PDB entry 4HIB | X-ray diffraction, 1.80 A resolution | chains A and B

== Chain A (and B) ==
Name: Uridine 5'-monophosphate synthase
Organism: Homo sapiens
Notes: EC 4.1.1.23; chain B of this document is another copy of the same molecule, construct and numbering; everything in this record applies to it too
UniProt: P11172 (UMPS_HUMAN); residues 1-291 here correspond to UniProt positions 190-480 (UniProt number = residue number + 189)
Sequence (312 residues; each row starts with the number of its first residue; numbers below 1 keep their minus sign (Met-20 is residue -20)):
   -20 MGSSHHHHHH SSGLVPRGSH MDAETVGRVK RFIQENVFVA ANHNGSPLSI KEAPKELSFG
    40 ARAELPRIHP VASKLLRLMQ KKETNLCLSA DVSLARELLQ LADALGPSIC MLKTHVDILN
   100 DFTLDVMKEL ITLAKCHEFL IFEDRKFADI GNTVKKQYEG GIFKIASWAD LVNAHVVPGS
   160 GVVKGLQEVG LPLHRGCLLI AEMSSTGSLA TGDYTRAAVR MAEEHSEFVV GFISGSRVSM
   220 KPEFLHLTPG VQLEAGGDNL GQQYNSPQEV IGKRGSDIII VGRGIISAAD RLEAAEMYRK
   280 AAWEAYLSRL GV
Unresolved in the structure: -20 to 34, 291
Construct notes: expression tag (-20 to 0)
Ligand contacts:
  - N-hydroxycytidine 5'-(dihydrogen phosphate) (16B), molecule 1: Ser68, Asp70, Lys92, His94, Phe121, Asp123, Lys125, Ile179, Glu181, Met182, Ser183, Ile212, Pro228, Gly229, Val230, Gln241, Tyr243, Ile259, Val260, Gly261, Arg262, Gly263
  - N-hydroxycytidine 5'-(dihydrogen phosphate) (16B), molecule 2: Asp128, Ile129, Thr132
Swiss-Prot annotation at these positions:
  - region: Pro26 to Glu31 (Domain linker)
  - active site (For OMPdecase activity): Asp123, Lys125, Asp128
  - binding site (orotidine 5'-phosphate): Ser68, Lys92, Lys125, Asp128, Thr132, Ser183, Gln241 to Tyr243, Gly261, Arg262
  - binding site (UMP): Ser68, Asp70, Lys92 to His94, Asp128, Thr132, Ser183, Gln241 to Tyr243, Gly261, Arg262
  - modified residue: Ser25 (Phosphoserine)

== How chain A and chain B interact ==
Residue-residue contacts (93; chain A residue first):
  His94(A) - Asp128(B)  salt bridge
  His94(A) - Thr132(B)
  His94(A) - Gln136(B)
  Asp96(A) - Arg124(B)  salt bridge
  Asp96(A) - Gln136(B)  hydrogen bond
  Asp96(A) - Gly140(B)
  Ile97(A) - Thr132(B)
  Ile97(A) - Lys135(B)
  Ile97(A) - Gln136(B)
  Ile97(A) - Gly140(B)
  Leu98(A) - Gly140(B)
  Leu98(A) - Ile141(B)
  Asn99(A) - Gly140(B)  hydrogen bond (side chain-backbone)
  Asn99(A) - Ile141(B)
  Asn99(A) - Lys143(B)
  Phe101(A) - Ile141(B)  hydrophobic
  Arg124(A) - Asp96(B)  salt bridge
  Arg124(A) - Arg124(B)
  Lys125(A) - Ala127(B)
  Lys125(A) - Asp128(B)  salt bridge
  Ala127(A) - Lys125(B)
  Ala127(A) - His154(B)  hydrogen bond (backbone-side chain)
  Ala127(A) - Met182(B)
  Asp128(A) - His94(B)  salt bridge
  Asp128(A) - Lys125(B)  salt bridge
  Ile129(A) - Ser184(B)
  Ile129(A) - Gln241(B)
  Ile129(A) - Arg262(B)
  Gly130(A) - Leu239(B)
  Asn131(A) - Asp237(B)
  Asn131(A) - Leu239(B)
  Asn131(A) - Arg262(B)  hydrogen bond
  Thr132(A) - His94(B)
  Lys134(A) - Leu239(B)
  Lys135(A) - Ile97(B)
  Gln136(A) - His94(B)
  Gln136(A) - Asp96(B)  hydrogen bond
  Gln136(A) - Ile97(B)
  Gly140(A) - Asp96(B)
  Gly140(A) - Ile97(B)
  Gly140(A) - Leu98(B)
  Gly140(A) - Asn99(B)  hydrogen bond (backbone-side chain)
  Ile141(A) - Leu98(B)
  Ile141(A) - Asn99(B)
  Ile141(A) - Phe101(B)  hydrophobic
  Ile141(A) - Ile141(B)  hydrophobic
  Ile141(A) - Phe142(B)  hydrophobic
  Phe142(A) - Ile141(B)  hydrophobic
  Phe142(A) - Phe142(B)  hydrophobic
  His154(A) - Ala127(B)  hydrogen bond (side chain-backbone)
  His154(A) - Val156(B)
  Val155(A) - Leu188(B)
  Val156(A) - His154(B)
  Val156(A) - Ser187(B)
  Val156(A) - Leu188(B)  hydrogen bond (backbone-backbone)
  Val156(A) - Ala189(B)
  Val156(A) - Tyr193(B)
  Pro157(A) - Met182(B)  hydrophobic
  Pro157(A) - Ser184(B)  hydrogen bond (backbone-side chain)
  Pro157(A) - Thr185(B)
  Pro157(A) - Ser187(B)
  Gly158(A) - Thr185(B)
  Gly158(A) - Gly186(B)
  Gly160(A) - Leu239(B)
  Lys163(A) - Leu239(B)
  Gly164(A) - Leu239(B)
  Glu167(A) - Leu239(B)
  Met182(A) - Ala127(B)
  Met182(A) - Pro157(B)  hydrophobic
  Ser184(A) - Pro157(B)  hydrogen bond (side chain-backbone)
  Thr185(A) - Pro157(B)
  Thr185(A) - Gly158(B)
  Gly186(A) - Gly158(B)
  Ser187(A) - Val156(B)
  Ser187(A) - Pro157(B)
  Leu188(A) - Val155(B)
  Leu188(A) - Val156(B)  hydrogen bond (backbone-backbone)
  Leu188(A) - Tyr193(B)  hydrophobic
  Leu188(A) - Ala196(B)  hydrophobic
  Ala189(A) - Val156(B)  hydrophobic
  Tyr193(A) - Val156(B)
  Tyr193(A) - Leu188(B)  hydrophobic
  Ala196(A) - Leu188(B)  hydrophobic
  Asn238(A) - Asn131(B)  hydrogen bond
  Leu239(A) - Gly130(B)
  Leu239(A) - Asn131(B)
  Leu239(A) - Lys134(B)
  Leu239(A) - Gly160(B)
  Leu239(A) - Lys163(B)
  Leu239(A) - Gly164(B)
  Leu239(A) - Glu167(B)
  Arg262(A) - Ile129(B)
  Arg262(A) - Asn131(B)  hydrogen bond
Interface residues without a listed pair, chain A (47 interface residues in all): Asp100, Asp123, Gly139, Ser159, Ser183, Gln241
Interface residues without a listed pair, chain B (47 interface residues in all): Asp123, Gly139, Ser159, Ser183

== In short ==
Chain A and chain B each contribute 47 residues to their interface; the contacts include 13 hydrogen bonds and
6 salt bridges. Polar pairs include His94(A)-Asp128(B), Asp96(A)-Arg124(B) and Lys125(A)-Asp128(B). Ligands of
chain A: N-hydroxycytidine 5'-(dihydrogen phosphate).
Both chains are Uridine 5'-monophosphate synthase (Homo sapiens). Entry 4HIB (Crystal structure of human
orotidine 5'-monophosphate decarboxylase complexed with CMP-N4-OH) was determined by X-ray diffraction (same
publication as 4HKP).
